9KEU - chains G and M of the 12 polymer chains in the assembly; structure by electron microscopy, 3.70 A resolution.

Chain G:
Molecule: Template strand DNA of the promoter
Sequence (100 nucleotides; row label = number of the first residue in the row):
     1 TGCATCCGTGAGTCGAGGGTAATAACGGCCTGTACGCGTCCGTTTCCGGC
    51 ACCCCAAATGAACCGTCCCTGGCTCCAAGGTGAACTCTGGGCGACGAGTG
Not modelled in the structure: 78-100

Chain M:
Molecule: Possible two component system response transcriptional positive regulator PhoP
From: Mycobacterium tuberculosis H37Rv
UniProtKB: P71814 (P71814_MYCTU); residue numbers follow UniProt; this construct covers 1-247
Amino-acid sequence (247 residues; each row starts with the number of its first residue):
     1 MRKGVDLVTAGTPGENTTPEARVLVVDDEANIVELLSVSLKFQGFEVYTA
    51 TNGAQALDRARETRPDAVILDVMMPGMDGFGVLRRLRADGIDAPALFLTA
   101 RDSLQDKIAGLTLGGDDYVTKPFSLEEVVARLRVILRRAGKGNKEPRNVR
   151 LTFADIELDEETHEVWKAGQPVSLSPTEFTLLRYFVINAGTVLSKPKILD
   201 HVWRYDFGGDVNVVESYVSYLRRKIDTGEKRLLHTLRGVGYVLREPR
Not modelled in the structure: 1-148

How chain G and chain M interact:
Pairs across the interface (11; chain G residue first):
  DA58(G) - Glu215(M)  phosphate contact
  DA58(G) - Thr235(M)  phosphate contact
  DA58(G) - Leu236(M)  phosphate contact
  DT59(G) - Asn212(M)  base contact
  DT59(G) - Glu215(M)  phosphate contact
  DT59(G) - Arg222(M)  salt bridge to the phosphate
  DT59(G) - Glu229(M)  sugar contact
  DT59(G) - Arg231(M)  salt bridge to the phosphate
  DT59(G) - Thr235(M)  hydrogen bond to the phosphate
  DG60(G) - Arg222(M)  salt bridge to the phosphate
  DG60(G) - Glu229(M)  phosphate contact
Other interface residues (no listed pair), chain G (4 interface residues in all): DA57
Other interface residues (no listed pair), chain M (10 interface residues in all): Arg223, Arg237, Tyr241

In short:
The interface between chain G and chain M involves 4 residues on one side and 10 on the other; the contacts
include 1 hydrogen bond and 3 salt bridges. Polar contacts include DT59(G)-Thr235(M), DT59(G)-Arg222(M) and
DT59(G)-Arg231(M).
Chain G is Template strand DNA of the promoter and chain M is Possible two component system response
transcriptional positive regulator PhoP (Mycobacterium tuberculosis H37Rv); the structure, Cryo-EM structure
of Mycobacterium tuberculosis transcription activation complex with four PhoP molecules (composite map), was
determined by electron microscopy together with 9JI2, 9KET and 9KEV from the same study.
